Entry 8C1Z (electron microscopy, 3.80 A resolution); this record covers chains B and D of the 4 polymer chains in the assembly.

Chain B (and D):
Name: 5-hydroxytryptamine receptor 3A
From: Mus musculus
Notes: chain D of this document is another copy of the same molecule, construct and numbering; everything in this record applies to it too
Reference sequence: P23979 (5HT3A_MOUSE); the construct has insertions or renumbered stretches relative to UniProt, so the offset changes along the chain: 6-276 = UniProt 32-302; 278-462 = UniProt 303-487
Amino-acid sequence (538 residues; numbered -75 to 462; the number before each row is that of its first residue; numbers below 1 keep their minus sign (Met-75 is residue -75)):
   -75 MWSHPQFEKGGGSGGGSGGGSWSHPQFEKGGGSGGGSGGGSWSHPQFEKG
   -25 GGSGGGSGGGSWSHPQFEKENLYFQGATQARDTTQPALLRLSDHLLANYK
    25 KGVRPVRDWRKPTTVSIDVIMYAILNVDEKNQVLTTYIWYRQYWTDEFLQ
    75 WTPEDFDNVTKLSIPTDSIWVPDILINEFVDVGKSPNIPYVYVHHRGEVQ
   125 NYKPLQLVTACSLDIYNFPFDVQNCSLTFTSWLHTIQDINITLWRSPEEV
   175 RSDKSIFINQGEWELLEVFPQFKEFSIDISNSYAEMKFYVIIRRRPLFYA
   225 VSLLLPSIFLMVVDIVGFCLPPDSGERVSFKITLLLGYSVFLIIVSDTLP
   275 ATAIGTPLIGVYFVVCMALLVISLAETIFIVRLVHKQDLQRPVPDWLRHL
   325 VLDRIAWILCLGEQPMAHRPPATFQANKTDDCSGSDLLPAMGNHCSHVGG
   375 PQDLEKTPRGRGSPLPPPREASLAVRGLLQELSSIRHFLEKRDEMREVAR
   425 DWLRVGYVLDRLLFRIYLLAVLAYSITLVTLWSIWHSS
Not modelled in the structure: -75 to 8, 334-420 (chain D: -75 to 11, 25-26, 30-32, 34-38, 70-71, 97-98, 111-112, 117, 161-164, 196, 199-204, 334-419)
Cystine bridges: Cys135-Cys149
Sequence notes: initiating methionine (-75); expression tag (-74 to 5); insertion (277); conflict Ser461 (Tyr486 in P23979)
From the paper describing this entry:
  - post-translational modification sites: Asn82, Asn148, Asn164

Interface between chain B and chain D:
Pairs across the interface (32):
  Lys108(B) - Val104(D)
  Phe222(B) - Leu266(D)  hydrophobic
  Phe222(B) - Ser270(D)
  Val225(B) - Met291(D)
  Ser226(B) - Ser263(D)
  Ser226(B) - Leu266(D)
  Ser226(B) - Ile267(D)
  Leu229(B) - Val295(D)  hydrophobic
  Pro230(B) - Leu260(D)  hydrophobic
  Pro230(B) - Ser263(D)
  Phe233(B) - Ile256(D)
  Phe233(B) - Leu259(D)  hydrophobic
  Phe233(B) - Val295(D)  hydrophobic
  Phe233(B) - Leu298(D)  hydrophobic
  Leu234(B) - Ile256(D)
  Leu234(B) - Leu260(D)  hydrophobic
  Val237(B) - Ile256(D)  hydrophobic
  Val237(B) - Ile302(D)  hydrophobic
  Val240(B) - Arg306(D)
  Cys243(B) - His309(D)  hydrogen bond
  Leu244(B) - Asp247(D)
  Leu244(B) - Val305(D)  hydrophobic
  Leu244(B) - Val308(D)  hydrophobic
  Leu244(B) - His309(D)
  Phe254(B) - Gly249(D)
  Phe254(B) - Ser253(D)
  Thr257(B) - Ser253(D)
  Thr257(B) - Thr257(D)
  Leu258(B) - Ile256(D)  hydrophobic
  Gly261(B) - Leu260(D)
  Ile268(B) - Ile267(D)  hydrophobic
  Thr272(B) - Ile267(D)
Other interface residues (no listed pair), chain B (23 interface residues in all): Leu49, Leu227, Val236, Tyr262, Phe265
Other interface residues (no listed pair), chain D (25 interface residues in all): Lys54, Asn55, Asp105, Val252, Val264

In short:
23 residues of chain B face 25 of chain D across their interface, with 1 hydrogen bond. The hydrogen-bonded
pair is Cys243(B)-His309(D). The paper reports modification sites Asn82(B), Asn148(B) and Asn164(B).
Chain B and chain D are both 5-hydroxytryptamine receptor 3A (Mus musculus); the structure, Tetrameric 5-HT3aR
in Salipro (apo state, symmetric), was determined by electron microscopy, deposited together with 8C1W, 8C20
and 8C21.
